3HXN - chains A and C of the 4 polymer chains in the assembly; structure by X-ray diffraction, 2.00 A resolution.

Chain A (and C):
Protein: Hemoglobin subunit alpha
Source organism: Homo sapiens
Notes: chain C of this document is another copy of the same molecule, construct and numbering; everything in this record applies to it too
Reference sequence: P69905 (HBA_HUMAN); residues 1-141 here correspond to UniProt positions 2-142 (UniProt number = residue number + 1)
Sequence (141 residues; numbered 1 to 141; the number before each row is that of its first residue):
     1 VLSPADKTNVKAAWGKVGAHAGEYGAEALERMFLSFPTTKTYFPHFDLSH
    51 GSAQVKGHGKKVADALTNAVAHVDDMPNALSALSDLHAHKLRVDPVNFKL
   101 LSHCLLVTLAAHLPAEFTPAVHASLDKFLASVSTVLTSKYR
Bound ions: heme Fe: H87 (together with carbon monoxide)
Ligand contacts: carbon monoxide / heme: L29, M32, T39, Y42, F43, H45, F46, H58, K61, V62, A65, L66, L83, L86, H87, L91, V93, N97, F98, L101, L105, V132, L136
UniProt features mapped onto this chain:
  - binding site (O2): H58
  - binding site (heme b): H87
  - site: T8, N9 (Microbial infection: Cleavage), K11 (Not glycated), A13, W14 (Microbial infection: Cleavage), Y24, G25 (Microbial infection: Cleavage), L29, E30 (Microbial infection: Cleavage), H45, F46 (Microbial infection: Cleavage), D47, L48 (Microbial infection: Cleavage), S52, A53 (Microbial infection: Cleavage), V55, K56 (Microbial infection: Cleavage), K56 (Not glycated), G59, K60 (Microbial infection: Cleavage), K60 (Not glycated), K90 (Not glycated), L91, R92 (Microbial infection: Cleavage), K99 (Not glycated), L106, V107 (Microbial infection: Cleavage), T108, L109 (Microbial infection: Cleavage), V121, H122 (Microbial infection: Cleavage), S133, T134 (Microbial infection: Cleavage)
  - modified residue: S3 (Phosphoserine), K7 (N6-succinyllysine), T8 (Phosphothreonine), K11 (N6-succinyllysine), K16 (N6-acetyllysine), Y24 (Phosphotyrosine), S35 (Phosphoserine), K40 (N6-succinyllysine), S49 (Phosphoserine), S102 (Phosphoserine), T108 (Phosphothreonine), S124 (Phosphoserine), S131 (Phosphoserine), T134 (Phosphothreonine), T137 (Phosphothreonine), S138 (Phosphoserine)
  - glycosylation (N-linked (Glc) (glycation) lysine): K7, K16, K40, K61

Chain A / chain C interface:
Pairs across the interface (4):
  D126(A) - R141(C)  salt bridge
  K127(A) - R141(C)  hydrogen bond (side chain-backbone)
  R141(A) - D126(C)  salt bridge
  R141(A) - K127(C)  hydrogen bond (backbone-side chain)
Interface residues without a listed pair, chain A (6 interface residues in all): V1, A123, A130
Interface residues without a listed pair, chain C (6 interface residues in all): V1, A130, S138

Overview:
Chain A and chain C each contribute 6 residues to their interface, with 2 hydrogen bonds and 2 salt bridges.
Polar pairs include D126(A)-R141(C) and K127(A)-R141(C). Ligands of chain A: carbon monoxide / heme.
Chain A and chain C are both Hemoglobin subunit alpha (Homo sapiens); the structure, The structure of human
carbonmonoxyhemoglobin complex to IHP at 2.0 angstrons resolution, was determined by X-ray diffraction.
